PDB entry 8P8V | electron microscopy, 8.70 A resolution (very low resolution: no residue pairs are listed; an interface is given only as per-side residue counts) | chains 3 and p of the 59 polymer chains in the assembly

== Chain 3 ==
Molecule: 23S ribosomal RNA
Organism: Mycoplasmoides pneumoniae M129
Sequence (2907 nucleotides; numbered 1 to 2907; the number before each row is that of its first residue):
     1 UACAAUAAGU UACUAAGGGC UUAUGGUGGA UGCCUUGGCA CUAAUAGGCG AUGAAGGACG
    61 UGUUAACCUG CGAUAAGCUU CGGGUAGGUG GUAAGAACCU CAGAUCCGGA GAUUUCCGAA
   121 UGGAGCAAUC CGGUAGUUGG AAACAGCUAU CAUUAAUUGA UGAAUAAAUA GUCAAUUAAA
   181 GCAAUACGUG GUGAAGUGAA ACAUCUCAGU AGCCACAGGA AAAGAAAACG AAUGUGAUUC
   241 CGUGUGUAGU GGCGAGCGAA AGCGGAACAG GCCAAACUUA UCAUUAGAUA GGGGUUGUAG
   301 GGCUUGCAAU GUGGACUUGA AAACGAUAGA AGAAGCUGUU GGAAAGCAGC GCGCAAAAGG
   361 GUGAUAGCCC CGUAUUUGAA AUUGUUUUCA UACCUAGCGA GAUCCCUGAG UAGCUCGGAA
   421 AACGUUAUUU UGAGUGAAUC UGCCCAGACC AUUGGGUAAG CCUAAAUACU AAUUAGUGAC
   481 CGAUAGCGAA ACAGUACCGU GAGGGAAAGG UGAAAAGAAC CCAGAGAUGG GAGUGAAAUA
   541 GAUUCUGAAA CCAUAUGCCU ACAACGUGUC AGAGCACAUU AAUGUGUGAU GGCGUGCGUU
   601 UUGAAGUAUG AGCCGGCGAG UUAUGAUAGC AAGCGUUAGU UAACCAGGAG AUGGGGAGCU
   661 GUAGCGAAAG CGAGUUUUAA AAGAGCGUUU GUUUGUUAUU AUAGACCCGA AACGGGUUGA
   721 GCUAGUCAUG AGCAGGUUGA AGGUUGAGUA ACAUCAACUG GAGGACCGAA CCGACUCUCG
   781 UUGAAACGAU AGCGGAUGAC UUGUGAUUAG GGGUGAAAUU CCAAUCGAAA UCCGUGAUAG
   841 CUGGUUCUCG UCGAAAUAGC UUUAAGGCUA GCGUGAGAUC ACAAAUAAGU GGAGGUAAAG
   901 CUACUGAAUG UAUGAUGGCG CCACCUAGGC GUACUGAAUA CAAUUAAACU CUGAAUGCCA
   961 UUUAUUUUAU UCUCGCAGUC AGACAGUGGG GGAUAAGCUU CAUUGUCAAG AGGGGAAGAG
  1021 CCCAGAUCAU UAAAUAAGGU CCCCAAAAUA UACUAAGUGG AAAAGGAUGU GAAAGUGCUA
  1081 AAACAGCAAG GAUGUUGGCU UAGAAGCAGC CAUCGUUUAA AGAGUGCGUA ACAGCUCACU
  1141 UGUCGAGUGU UUUUGCGCCG AAGAUGUAAC GGGGCUAAGU AUAUUACCGA AUUUAUGGAU
  1201 AAGAUUUAUA UCUUGUGGUA GACGAGCGUU GUAUUGGAGU UGAAGUCAAA GCGUGAGCAU
  1261 UGGUGGAUCC AAUACAAGUG AGAAUGCCGG CAUGAGUAAC GCUUGGGAGU GAGAAUCUCC
  1321 CAAACCGAUU GACUAAGGUU UCCUGGACCA GGGUCGUCCU UCCAGGGUUA GUCUGGACCU
  1381 AAGCUGAGGC UGAAAAGCGU AGGCGAUGGA CAACAGGUUA AUAUUCCUGU ACUUACAGUU
  1441 AGACUGAUGG AGUGACAAAG AAGGUUUUCC ACCCCCAUAA UUGGAUUUGG GGAUAAAUCA
  1501 UAAGGUGGUA CAAUAGGCAA AUCCGUUGUG CAUAACAUUG AGUGAUGAUG UCGAGUGAAU
  1561 GAGUGAUCAA GUAGCGAAGG UGGUAUUAAU CAUGCUUUCA AGAAAAGCUU CUAGGGUUAA
  1621 UCUAGCUGUA ACCAGUACCG AGAACGAACA CACGUAGUCA AGGAGAGGAU CCUAAGGUUA
  1681 GCGAGUGAAC UAUAGCCAAG GAACUCUGCA AAUUAACCCC GUAAGUUAGC GAGAAGGGGU
  1741 GCUUAUGUAA AAGUAAGCCG CAGUGAAGAA CGAGGGGGGA CUGUUUAACU AAAACACAAC
  1801 UCUAUGCCAA ACCGUAAGGU GAUGUAUAUG GGGUGACACC UGCCCAGUGC UGGAAGGUUA
  1861 AAGAAGGAGG UUAGCGCAAG CGAAGCUUUU AACUGAAGCC CCAGUGAACG GCGGCCGUAA
  1921 CUAUAACGGU CCUAAGGUAG CGAAAUUCCU AGUCGGGUAA AUUCCGUCCC GCUUGAAUGG
  1981 UGUAACCAUC UCUUGACUGU CUCGGCUAUA GACUCGGUGA AAUCCAGGUA CGGGUGAAGA
  2041 CACCCGUUAG GCGCAACGGG ACGGAAAGAC CCCGUGAAGC UUUACUGUAG CUUAAUAUUG
  2101 AUCAGGACAU UAUCAUGUAG AGAAUAGGUA GGAGCAAUCG AUGCAAGUUC GCUAGGACUU
  2161 GUUGAUGCGA AAGGUGGAAU ACUACCCUUG GUUGUGUGCU GUUCUAAUUG GUAACUGUUA
  2221 UCCAGUUUCA AGACAGUGUU AGGUGGGCAG UUUGACUGGG GCGGUCGCCU CCUAAAAGGU
  2281 AACGGAGGCG UACAAAGGUA CCUUCAGUAC GGUUGGAAAU CGUAUGUAGA GUGUAAUGGU
  2341 GUAAGGGUGC UUGACUGUGA GACAUACAGG UCGAACAGGU GAGAAAUCAG GUCAUAGUGA
  2401 UCCGGUGGUC CAGUAUGGAA UGGCCAUCGC UCAACGGAUA AAAGCUACUC CGGGGAUAAC
  2461 AGGCUGAUAC UGCCCAAGAG UUCAUAUCGA CGGCAGUGUU UGGCACCUCG AUGUCGACUC
  2521 AUCUCAUCCU CGAGCUGAAG CAGGUUCGAA GGGUUCGGCU GUUCGCCGAU UAAAGAGAUA
  2581 CGUGAGUUGG GUUCAAACCG UCGUGAGACA GGUUGGUCCC UAUCUAUUGU GCCCGUAGGA
  2641 AGAUUGAAGA GUGUUGCUUC UAGUACGAGA GGACCGAAGC GAGGACACCU CUUAUGCUCC
  2701 AGUUGUAGCG CCAGCUGCAC CGCUGGGUAG UAACGUGUCU AUUAGAUAAA CGCUGAAAGC
  2761 AUCUAAGUGU GAAACUAUCU CAAAGAUUAA UCUUCCCAUU UCGCAAGAAA GUAAGAGCCG
  2821 UCAAAGACGA UGACGUUGAU AGGUUACAGG UGUAAGCAUA GUGAUAUGUU GAGCUGAGUA
  2881 AUACUAAUUG CUCGAGGACU UAUUGGA
Disordered / not traced: 1-7, 2901-2907
Modified / non-standard residues: 1MG (1N-methylguanosine-5'-monophosphate) at position 783; OMG (o2'-methylguanosine-5'-monophosphate) at position 2259; 2MA (2-methyladenosine-5'-monophosphate) at position 2511
Metal / ion sites: Mg2+ site 1: A16, G17; Mg2+ site 2 near U197 (its only coordinating residue here); Mg2+ site 3: A201, C202; Mg2+ site 4 near A222 (its only coordinating residue here); Mg2+ site 5 near A331 (its only coordinating residue here); Mg2+ site 6 near A333 (its only coordinating residue here); Mg2+ site 7 near A366 (its only coordinating residue here); Mg2+ site 8: U428, C445; Mg2+ site 9 near G442 (its only coordinating residue here); Mg2+ site 10: G447, A2415; Mg2+ site 11 near A458 (its only coordinating residue here); Mg2+ site 12: U484, A508; 139 more Mg2+ sites not listed; 1 more K+ sites not listed
Residues lining bound ligands: chloramphenicol (CLM): G2068, A2069, A2459, C2460, 2MA_2511, U2512, G2513, U2514, U2593

== Chain p ==
Name: 50S ribosomal protein L20
Organism: Mycoplasmoides pneumoniae M129
UniProt: P78023 (RL20_MYCPN); numbering as in UniProt (aligned over 1-127)
Chain sequence (127 residues; each row starts with the number of its first residue):
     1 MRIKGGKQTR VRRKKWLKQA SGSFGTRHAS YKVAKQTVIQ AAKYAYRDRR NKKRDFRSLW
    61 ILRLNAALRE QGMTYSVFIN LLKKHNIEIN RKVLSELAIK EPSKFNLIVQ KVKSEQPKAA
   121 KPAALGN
Disordered / not traced: 119-127

== Interface between chain 3 and chain p ==
At this resolution (9 A) residue pairs are not listed: 73 residues of chain 3 and 63 of chain p lie at the interface.

== In short ==
The interface between chain 3 and chain p involves 73 residues on one side and 63 on the other. Ligands of
chain 3: chloramphenicol. The Mg2+ site 1 is built by A16(3) and G17(3). A201(3) and C202(3) form the Mg2+
site 3.
Here chain 3 is 23S ribosomal RNA and chain p is 50S ribosomal protein L20, both from Mycoplasmoides
pneumoniae M129. Entry 8P8V (Mycoplasma pneumoniae di-ribosome in chloramphenicol-treated cells (leading 70S))
was determined by electron microscopy, deposited together with 8P6P, 8P7X, 8P7Y, 8P8B and 8P8W.
